Entry 1GM4 (X-ray diffraction, 2.05 A resolution); this record covers chain A.

== Chain A ==
Protein: Cytochrome C3
From: Desulfovibrio desulfuricans
UniProtKB: Q9L915 (Q9L915); residues 1-107 here correspond to UniProt positions 22-128 (UniProt number = residue number + 21)
Chain sequence (107 residues; numbered 1 to 107; the number before each row is that of its first residue):
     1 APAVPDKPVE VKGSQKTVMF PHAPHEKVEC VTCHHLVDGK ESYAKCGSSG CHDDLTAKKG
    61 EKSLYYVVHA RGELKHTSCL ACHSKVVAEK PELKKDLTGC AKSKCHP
Differences from the reference sequence: conflict Arg71 (Lys92 in Q9L915)
Glycans and other covalent adducts: heme c (HEC) linked to Cys30, Cys33, Cys46, Cys51, Cys79, Cys82, Cys100, Cys105
Bound ions: heme c Fe (4 sites), coordinated by His22, His25, His34, His35, His52, His69, His83, His106
Small-molecule neighbours:
  - heme c (HEC), molecule 1: Pro2, Ala3, Val4, Pro5, Val9, Glu10, Val11, Phe20, His22, His25, Val28, Glu29, His34, Tyr43, Ala44, Lys45, Gly47
  - heme c (HEC), molecule 2: Val11, Lys12, Gly13, Ser14, Gln15, Lys16, Val18, Leu55, Lys58, Leu64, Tyr65, Val68, His69, Leu80, His83, Leu97, Thr98, Gly99, Ser103, His106
  - heme c (HEC), molecule 3: Phe20, Pro21, Pro24, His25, Val28, Thr32, Thr77, Ser78, His83, Val86, Lys90, Leu93, Leu97, Lys104
  - heme c (HEC), molecule 4: His34, His35, Leu36, Val37, Ser42, Ala44, Lys45, Gly50, His52, Glu61, Val67, Leu74, Lys75, His76, Thr77

== In short ==
Covalently linked heme c: at Cys33, Cys46, Cys79 and Cys105. The heme c Fe site is built by His22 and His34.
Chain A is Cytochrome C3 (Desulfovibrio desulfuricans); the structure, OXIDISED STRUCTURE OF CYTOCHROME C3
FROM DESULFOVIBRIO DESULFURICANS ATCC 27774 at pH 7.6, was determined by X-ray diffraction (same publication
as 1GMB).
